6ESF - chains A and I of the 10 polymer chains in the assembly; structure by electron microscopy, 3.70 A resolution.

# Chain A
Molecule: Histone H3.2
Organism: Xenopus laevis
Reference sequence: P84233 (H32_XENLA); residues 1-135 here correspond to UniProt positions 2-136 (UniProt number = residue number + 1)
Sequence (135 residues; each row starts with the number of its first residue):
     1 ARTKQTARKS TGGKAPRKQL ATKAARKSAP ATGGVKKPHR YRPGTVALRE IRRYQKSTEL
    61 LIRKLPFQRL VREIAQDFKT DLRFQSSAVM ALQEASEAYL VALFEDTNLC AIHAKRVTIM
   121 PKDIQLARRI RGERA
Disordered / not traced: 1-36, 135
Sequence notes: variant Ala102 (Gly103 in P84233)
UniProt features mapped onto this chain:
  - modified residue: Arg2 (Asymmetric dimethylarginine), Thr3 (Phosphothreonine), Lys4 (Allysine), Gln5 (5-glutamyl dopamine), Thr6 (Phosphothreonine), Arg8 (Citrulline), Lys9 (N6,N6,N6-trimethyllysine), Ser10 (ADP-ribosylserine), Thr11 (Phosphothreonine), Lys14 (N6-(2-hydroxyisobutyryl)lysine), Arg17 (Asymmetric dimethylarginine), Lys18 (N6-(2-hydroxyisobutyryl)lysine), Lys23 (N6-(2-hydroxyisobutyryl)lysine), Arg26 (Citrulline), Lys27 (N6,N6,N6-trimethyllysine), Ser28 (ADP-ribosylserine), Lys36 (N6,N6,N6-trimethyllysine), Lys37 (N6-methyllysine), Tyr41 (Phosphotyrosine), Lys56 (N6,N6,N6-trimethyllysine) and 8 more in UniProt
  - lipidation: Cys110 (S-palmitoyl cysteine)

# Chain I
Molecule: 147-nt DNA strand
Organism: synthetic construct
Sequence (147 nucleotides; numbered -73 to 73; the number before each row is that of its first residue; numbers below 1 keep their minus sign (DA-73 is residue -73)):
   -73 ACAGGATGTA TATATCTGAC ACGTGCCTGG AGACTAGGGA GTAATCCCCT TGGCGGTTAA
   -13 AACGCGGGGG ACAGCGCGTA CGTGCGTTTA AGCGGTGCTA GAGCTGTCTA CGACCAATTG
    47 AGCGGCCTCG GCACCGGGAT TCTCCAG

# Chain A / chain I interface
Residue-residue contacts - 18 pairs, chain A then chain I:
  Lys37(A) - DA72(I)  salt bridge to the phosphate
  Arg40(A) - DG-8(I)  base contact
  Tyr41(A) - DC70(I)  sugar contact
  Arg42(A) - DG-5(I)  salt bridge to the phosphate
  Arg42(A) - DC70(I)  phosphate contact
  Thr45(A) - DC70(I)  hydrogen bond to the phosphate
  Arg72(A) - DT-23(I)  salt bridge to the phosphate
  Arg83(A) - DT-23(I)  phosphate contact
  Phe84(A) - DT-24(I)  phosphate contact
  Phe84(A) - DT-23(I)  hydrogen bond to the phosphate
  Gln85(A) - DT-24(I)  phosphate contact
  Arg116(A) - DA-3(I)  phosphate contact
  Arg116(A) - DC-2(I)  salt bridge to the phosphate
  Val117(A) - DG-4(I)  sugar contact
  Val117(A) - DA-3(I)  hydrogen bond to the phosphate
  Thr118(A) - DG-4(I)  phosphate contact
  Thr118(A) - DA-3(I)  hydrogen bond to the phosphate
  Met120(A) - DC-2(I)  phosphate contact
Other interface residues (no listed pair), chain A (16 interface residues in all): Pro43, Arg63, Lys115
Other interface residues (no listed pair), chain I (12 interface residues in all): DA-13, DT69, DC71

# In short
16 residues of chain A face 12 of chain I across their interface; the contacts include 4 hydrogen bonds and 4
salt bridges. Polar contacts include Thr45(A)-DC70(I), Phe84(A)-DT-23(I) and Val117(A)-DA-3(I).
Here chain A is Histone H3.2 (Xenopus laevis) and chain I is a 147-nt DNA strand (synthetic construct). Entry
6ESF (Nucleosome : Class 1) was determined by electron microscopy, deposited together with 6ESG, 6ESH and
6ESI.
